PDB entry 6R9G | electron microscopy, 3.70 A resolution | chains C and D of the 7 polymer chains in the assembly

[Chain C]
Molecule: DNA-directed RNA polymerase subunit beta
From: Escherichia coli (strain K12)
Notes: EC 2.7.7.6
UniProtKB: P0A8V2 (RPOB_ECOLI); residues 1-1342 here = UniProt positions 1-1342
Chain sequence (1342 residues; row label = number of the first residue in the row):
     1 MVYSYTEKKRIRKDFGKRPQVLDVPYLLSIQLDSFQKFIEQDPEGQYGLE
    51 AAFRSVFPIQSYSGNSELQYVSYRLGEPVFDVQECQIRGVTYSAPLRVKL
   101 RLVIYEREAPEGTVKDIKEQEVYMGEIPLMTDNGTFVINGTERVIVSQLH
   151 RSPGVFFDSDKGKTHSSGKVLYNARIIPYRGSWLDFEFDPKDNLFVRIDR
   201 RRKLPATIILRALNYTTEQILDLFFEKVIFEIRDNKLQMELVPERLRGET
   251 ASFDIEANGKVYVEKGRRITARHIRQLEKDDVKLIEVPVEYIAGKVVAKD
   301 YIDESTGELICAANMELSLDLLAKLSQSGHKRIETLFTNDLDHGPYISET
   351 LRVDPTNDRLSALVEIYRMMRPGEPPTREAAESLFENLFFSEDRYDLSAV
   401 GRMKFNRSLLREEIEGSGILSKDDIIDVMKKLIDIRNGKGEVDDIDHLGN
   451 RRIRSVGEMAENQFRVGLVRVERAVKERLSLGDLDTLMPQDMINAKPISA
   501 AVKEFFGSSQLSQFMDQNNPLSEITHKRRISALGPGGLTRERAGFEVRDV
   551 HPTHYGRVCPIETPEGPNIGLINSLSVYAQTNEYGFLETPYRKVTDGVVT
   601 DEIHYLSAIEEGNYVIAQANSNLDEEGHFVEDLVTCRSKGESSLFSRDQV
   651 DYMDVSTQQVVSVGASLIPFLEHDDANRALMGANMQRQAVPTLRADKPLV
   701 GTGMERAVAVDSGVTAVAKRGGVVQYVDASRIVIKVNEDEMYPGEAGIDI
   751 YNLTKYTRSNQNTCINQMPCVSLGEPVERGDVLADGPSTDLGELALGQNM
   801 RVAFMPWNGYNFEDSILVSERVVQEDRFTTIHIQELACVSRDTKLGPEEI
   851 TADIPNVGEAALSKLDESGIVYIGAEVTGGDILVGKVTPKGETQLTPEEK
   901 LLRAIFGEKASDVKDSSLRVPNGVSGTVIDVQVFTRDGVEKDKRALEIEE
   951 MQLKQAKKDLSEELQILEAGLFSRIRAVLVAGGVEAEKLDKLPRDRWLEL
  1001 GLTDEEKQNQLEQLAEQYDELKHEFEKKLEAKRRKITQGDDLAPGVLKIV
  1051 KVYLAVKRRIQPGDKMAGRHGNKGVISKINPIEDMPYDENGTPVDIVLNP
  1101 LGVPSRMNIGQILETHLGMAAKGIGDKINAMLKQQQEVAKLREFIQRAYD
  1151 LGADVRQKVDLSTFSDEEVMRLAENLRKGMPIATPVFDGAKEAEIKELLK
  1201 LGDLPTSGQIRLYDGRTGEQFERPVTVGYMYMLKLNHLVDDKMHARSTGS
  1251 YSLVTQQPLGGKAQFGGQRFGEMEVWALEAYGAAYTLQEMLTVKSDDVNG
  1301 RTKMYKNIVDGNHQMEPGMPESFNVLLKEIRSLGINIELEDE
Unresolved in the structure: 1342
Curated features (UniProtKB/Swiss-Prot):
  - modified residue (N6-acetyllysine): Lys-1022, Lys-1200
  - mutagenesis: Ile-561 (I561S: Resistant to antibiotics salinamide A and B), Ile-569 (I569S: Resistant to antibiotics salinamide A and B), Ala-665 (A665E: Resistant to antibiotics salinamide A and B), Asp-675 (D675A/G: Resistant to antibiotics salinamide A and B), Asn-677 (N677H/K: Resistant to antibiotics salinamide A and B), Leu-680 (L680M: Resistant to antibiotics salinamide A and B), Glu-813 (E813K: Disrupts the enzyme's active center)

[Chain D]
Molecule: DNA-directed RNA polymerase subunit beta'
From: Escherichia coli (strain K12)
Notes: EC 2.7.7.6
UniProtKB: P0A8T7 (RPOC_ECOLI); numbering as in UniProt (aligned over 1-1407)
Chain sequence (1407 residues; row label = number of the first residue in the row):
     1 MKDLLKFLKAQTKTEEFDAIKIALASPDMIRSWSFGEVKKPETINYRTFK
    51 PERDGLFCARIFGPVKDYECLCGKYKRLKHRGVICEKCGVEVTQTKVRRE
   101 RMGHIELASPTAHIWFLKSLPSRIGLLLDMPLRDIERVLYFESYVVIEGG
   151 MTNLERQQILTEEQYLDALEEFGDEFDAKMGAEAIQALLKSMDLEQECEQ
   201 LREELNETNSETKRKKLTKRIKLLEAFVQSGNKPEWMILTVLPVLPPDLR
   251 PLVPLDGGRFATSDLNDLYRRVINRNNRLKRLLDLAAPDIIVRNEKRMLQ
   301 EAVDALLDNGRRGRAITGSNKRPLKSLADMIKGKQGRFRQNLLGKRVDYS
   351 GRSVITVGPYLRLHQCGLPKKMALELFKPFIYGKLELRGLATTIKAAKKM
   401 VEREEAVVWDILDEVIREHPVLLNRAPTLHRLGIQAFEPVLIEGKAIQLH
   451 PLVCAAYNADFDGDQMAVHVPLTLEAQLEARALMMSTNNILSPANGEPII
   501 VPSQDVVLGLYYMTRDCVNAKGEGMVLTGPKEAERLYRSGLASLHARVKV
   551 RITEYEKDANGELVAKTSLKDTTVGRAILWMIVPKGLPYSIVNQALGKKA
   601 ISKMLNTCYRILGLKPTVIFADQIMYTGFAYAARSGASVGIDDMVIPEKK
   651 HEIISEAEAEVAEIQEQFQSGLVTAGERYNKVIDIWAAANDRVSKAMMDN
   701 LQTETVINRDGQEEKQVSFNSIYMMADSGARGSAAQIRQLAGMRGLMAKP
   751 DGSIIETPITANFREGLNVLQYFISTHGARKGLADTALKTANSGYLTRRL
   801 VDVAQDLVVTEDDCGTHEGIMMTPVIEGGDVKEPLRDRVLGRVTAEDVLK
   851 PGTADILVPRNTLLHEQWCDLLEENSVDAVKVRSVVSCDTDFGVCAHCYG
   901 RDLARGHIINKGEAIGVIAAQSIGEPGTQLTMRTFHIGGAASRAAAESSI
   951 QVKNKGSIKLSNVKSVVNSSGKLVITSRNTELKLIDEFGRTKESYKVPYG
  1001 AVLAKGDGEQVAGGETVANWDPHTMPVITEVSGFVRFTDMIDGQTITRQT
  1051 DELTGLSSLVVLDSAERTAGGKDLRPALKIVDAQGNDVLIPGTDMPAQYF
  1101 LPGKAIVQLEDGVQISSGDTLARIPQESGGTKDITGGLPRVADLFEARRP
  1151 KEPAILAEISGIVSFGKETKGKRRLVITPVDGSDPYEEMIPKWRQLNVFE
  1201 GERVERGDVISDGPEAPHDILRLRGVHAVTRYIVNEVQDVYRLQGVKIND
  1251 KHIEVIVRQMLRKATIVNAGSSDFLEGEQVEYSRVKIANRELEANGKVGA
  1301 TYSRDLLGITKASLATESFISAASFQETTRVLTEAAVAGKRDELRGLKEN
  1351 VIVGRLIPAGTGYAYHQDRMRRRAAGEAPAAPQVTAEDASASLAELLNAG
  1401 LGGSDNE
Unresolved in the structure: 1-13, 1050-1057, 1068-1074, 1089-1096, 1127-1132, 1377-1407
Curated features (UniProtKB/Swiss-Prot):
  - binding site (Zn(2+)): Cys-70, Cys-72, Cys-85, Cys-88, Cys-814, Cys-888, Cys-895, Cys-898
  - binding site (Mg(2+)): Asp-460, Asp-462, Asp-464
  - modified residue: Lys-983 (N6-acetyllysine)
  - mutagenesis: Gln-504 (Q504P: Resistant to antibiotics salinamide A and B), Asn-690 (N690D: Resistant to antibiotics salinamide A and B), Met-697 (M697V: Resistant to antibiotics salinamide A and B), Ala-735 (A735T: Resistant to antibiotics salinamide A and B), Arg-738 (R738C/H/P/S: Resistant to antibiotics salinamide A and B), Ala-748 (A748E: Resistant to antibiotics salinamide A and B), Pro-758 (P758S/T: Resistant to antibiotics salinamide A and B), Phe-763 (F763C: Resistant to antibiotics salinamide A and B), Ser-775 (S775A: Resistant to antibiotics salinamide A and B), Ala-779 (A779T/V: Resistant to antibiotics salinamide A and B), Arg-780 (R780C: Resistant to antibiotics salinamide A and B), Gly-782 (G782A/C: Resistant to antibiotics salinamide A and B), 1 further mutagenesis entry in UniProt

[Interface between chain C and chain D]
Contacting residue pairs - 254 pairs, chain C then chain D:
  Asp-549(C) / Pro-750(D)
  Val-550(C) / Phe-773(D)  hydrophobic
  Val-550(C) / His-777(D)  hydrogen bond (backbone-side chain)
  Val-550(C) / Arg-780(D)
  His-551(C) / Phe-773(D)
  Pro-552(C) / Phe-773(D)  hydrophobic
  His-554(C) / Phe-773(D)
  Tyr-555(C) / Val-769(D)
  Tyr-555(C) / Leu-770(D)  hydrophobic
  Tyr-555(C) / Phe-773(D)
  Pro-560(C) / Thr-776(D)
  Pro-560(C) / Arg-780(D)  hydrogen bond (backbone-side chain)
  Ile-561(C) / Tyr-772(D)
  Thr-563(C) / Arg-780(D)
  Ile-569(C) / Arg-780(D)
  Ile-569(C) / Leu-783(D)  hydrophobic
  Gly-570(C) / Arg-780(D)
  Gln-618(C) / Leu-770(D)
  Arg-637(C) / Leu-770(D)
  Ser-642(C) / Leu-770(D)
  Leu-671(C) / Tyr-772(D)
  Glu-672(C) / Phe-763(D)
  Glu-672(C) / Leu-767(D)
  His-673(C) / Phe-763(D)
  His-673(C) / Arg-764(D)
  His-673(C) / Glu-765(D)  hydrogen bond (side chain-backbone)
  Asp-675(C) / Arg-744(D)  salt bridge
  Ala-676(C) / Tyr-772(D)
  Ala-676(C) / Thr-776(D)
  Ala-676(C) / Ala-779(D)  hydrophobic
  Asn-677(C) / Ala-779(D)
  Ala-679(C) / Tyr-772(D)
  Phe-804(C) / Ala-637(D)
  Phe-804(C) / Ser-638(D)
  Met-805(C) / Gly-636(D)
  Met-805(C) / Ala-637(D)
  Pro-806(C) / Ala-632(D)
  Pro-806(C) / Ala-633(D)
  Pro-806(C) / Ala-637(D)
  Trp-807(C) / Phe-629(D)
  Trp-807(C) / Ala-633(D)
  Asn-808(C) / Pro-359(D)
  Asn-808(C) / Phe-629(D)
  Asn-808(C) / Ala-630(D)  hydrogen bond (side chain-backbone)
  Asn-808(C) / Ala-633(D)
  Gly-809(C) / Val-357(D)
  Gly-809(C) / Pro-359(D)
  Tyr-810(C) / Val-357(D)
  Tyr-810(C) / Pro-359(D)
  Asn-811(C) / Asp-505(D)
  Phe-812(C) / Pro-451(D)
  Phe-812(C) / Cys-454(D)  hydrophobic
  Phe-812(C) / Asp-505(D)
  Glu-813(C) / Ser-503(D)  hydrogen bond
  Glu-813(C) / Arg-731(D)  salt bridge
  Ser-815(C) / Phe-461(D)
  Pro-1062(C) / Thr-356(D)
  Pro-1062(C) / Gly-444(D)
  Pro-1062(C) / Lys-445(D)
  Pro-1062(C) / Ala-446(D)
  Gly-1063(C) / Ala-446(D)
  Lys-1065(C) / Asp-462(D)  hydrogen bond (side chain-backbone)
  Lys-1065(C) / Gly-463(D)
  Lys-1073(C) / Asp-462(D)
  Val-1075(C) / Val-354(D)  hydrophobic
  Val-1075(C) / Ile-355(D)
  Val-1075(C) / Thr-356(D)
  Ile-1076(C) / Thr-356(D)
  Ser-1077(C) / Gln-448(D)  hydrogen bond (backbone-side chain)
  Lys-1078(C) / Tyr-360(D)
  Lys-1078(C) / Gln-448(D)
  Pro-1100(C) / Ala-637(D)
  Pro-1100(C) / Val-639(D)  hydrophobic
  Leu-1101(C) / Gln-504(D)
  Leu-1101(C) / Asp-505(D)
  Leu-1101(C) / Leu-508(D)  hydrophobic
  Leu-1101(C) / Met-725(D)  hydrophobic
  Leu-1101(C) / Arg-731(D)  hydrogen bond (backbone-side chain)
  Val-1103(C) / Val-639(D)  hydrophobic
  Pro-1104(C) / Met-725(D)  hydrophobic
  Pro-1104(C) / Gln-736(D)
  Pro-1104(C) / Leu-740(D)  hydrophobic
  Ser-1105(C) / Arg-731(D)
  Ser-1105(C) / Gln-736(D)
  Arg-1106(C) / Asp-460(D)  salt bridge
  Arg-1106(C) / Arg-731(D)
  Met-1107(C) / Gln-736(D)
  Met-1107(C) / Gln-739(D)
  Met-1107(C) / Leu-740(D)
  Met-1107(C) / Phe-763(D)  hydrophobic
  Ile-1109(C) / Leu-740(D)  hydrophobic
  Ile-1109(C) / Phe-763(D)
  Ile-1112(C) / Val-639(D)
  Leu-1113(C) / Ile-641(D)  hydrophobic
  Phe-1187(C) / Val-769(D)  hydrophobic
  Glu-1192(C) / Ile-641(D)
  Ser-1207(C) / Asp-642(D)
  Gln-1209(C) / Asp-642(D)  hydrogen bond
  Thr-1217(C) / Arg-634(D)
  Glu-1219(C) / Tyr-537(D)
  Glu-1219(C) / Arg-634(D)
  Glu-1222(C) / Tyr-512(D)
  Glu-1222(C) / Ser-635(D)
  Arg-1223(C) / Tyr-512(D)
  Arg-1223(C) / Ser-635(D)
  Arg-1223(C) / Gly-636(D)
  Arg-1223(C) / Ala-637(D)
  Arg-1223(C) / Phe-719(D)  hydrogen bond (side chain-backbone)
  Arg-1223(C) / Asn-720(D)
  Arg-1223(C) / Ser-721(D)
  Arg-1223(C) / Met-724(D)  hydrogen bond
  Pro-1224(C) / Ser-638(D)  hydrogen bond (backbone-side chain)
  Val-1225(C) / Gly-636(D)
  Val-1225(C) / Ser-638(D)
  Thr-1226(C) / Ser-638(D)
  Thr-1226(C) / Val-639(D)
  Val-1239(C) / Ser-353(D)
  Val-1239(C) / Val-354(D)  hydrophobic
  Val-1239(C) / Lys-445(D)
  Lys-1242(C) / Arg-352(D)
  Lys-1242(C) / Gln-465(D)
  Met-1243(C) / Lys-445(D)  hydrogen bond
  His-1244(C) / Ser-350(D)
  His-1244(C) / Gly-351(D)
  His-1244(C) / Arg-352(D)
  Ala-1245(C) / Ser-350(D)
  Ala-1245(C) / Gly-351(D)
  Ala-1245(C) / Glu-375(D)
  Ala-1245(C) / Leu-376(D)  hydrophobic
  Arg-1246(C) / Tyr-349(D)
  Arg-1246(C) / Glu-375(D)
  Ser-1247(C) / Tyr-349(D)  hydrogen bond
  Ser-1247(C) / Glu-375(D)  hydrogen bond (backbone-side chain)
  Thr-1248(C) / Tyr-349(D)  hydrogen bond
  Val-1254(C) / Arg-339(D)
  Thr-1255(C) / Arg-346(D)
  Gly-1267(C) / Arg-346(D)  hydrogen bond (backbone-backbone)
  Gln-1268(C) / Leu-343(D)
  Gln-1268(C) / Lys-345(D)
  Gln-1268(C) / Val-347(D)
  Arg-1269(C) / Leu-343(D)
  Arg-1269(C) / Gly-344(D)
  Arg-1269(C) / Val-347(D)
  Arg-1269(C) / Ala-426(D)
  Phe-1270(C) / Gly-344(D)
  Phe-1270(C) / Val-347(D)
  Phe-1270(C) / His-469(D)
  Gly-1271(C) / Asn-341(D)
  Glu-1272(C) / Arg-798(D)
  Met-1273(C) / Thr-428(D)
  Met-1273(C) / Thr-797(D)
  Glu-1274(C) / Asn-424(D)
  Glu-1274(C) / Arg-425(D)
  Glu-1274(C) / Ala-426(D)
  Glu-1274(C) / Thr-428(D)  hydrogen bond (backbone-side chain)
  Val-1275(C) / Asn-341(D)
  Trp-1276(C) / Thr-797(D)
  Trp-1276(C) / Arg-798(D)
  Trp-1276(C) / Val-801(D)
  Trp-1276(C) / Gln-921(D)
  Ala-1277(C) / Ile-434(D)  hydrophobic
  Ala-1277(C) / Gln-921(D)
  Leu-1278(C) / Met-484(D)  hydrophobic
  Glu-1279(C) / Ala-914(D)
  Glu-1279(C) / Val-917(D)
  Glu-1279(C) / Leu-1347(D)
  Glu-1279(C) / Val-1351(D)
  Ala-1280(C) / Arg-431(D)  hydrogen bond (backbone-side chain)
  Ala-1280(C) / Val-917(D)  hydrophobic
  Ala-1280(C) / Ile-918(D)  hydrophobic
  Ala-1280(C) / Gln-921(D)
  Tyr-1281(C) / Arg-431(D)  hydrogen bond (side chain-backbone)
  Tyr-1281(C) / Leu-432(D)
  Tyr-1281(C) / Ile-434(D)  hydrogen bond (side chain-backbone)
  Tyr-1281(C) / Leu-483(D)
  Tyr-1281(C) / Met-484(D)  hydrophobic
  Tyr-1281(C) / Asn-489(D)
  Gly-1282(C) / Glu-479(D)
  Gly-1282(C) / Ala-1359(D)
  Gly-1282(C) / Gly-1360(D)
  Gly-1282(C) / Thr-1361(D)
  Ala-1283(C) / Glu-479(D)
  Ala-1283(C) / Ile-1357(D)
  Ala-1284(C) / Leu-1356(D)
  Ala-1284(C) / Thr-1361(D)
  Ala-1284(C) / Gly-1362(D)
  Tyr-1285(C) / Glu-475(D)
  Tyr-1285(C) / Thr-1361(D)
  Thr-1286(C) / Ala-476(D)
  Thr-1286(C) / Glu-479(D)
  Leu-1287(C) / Asn-341(D)
  Leu-1287(C) / Ile-1357(D)  hydrophobic
  Gln-1288(C) / Arg-1355(D)
  Gln-1288(C) / Leu-1356(D)
  Met-1290(C) / Asn-341(D)
  Leu-1291(C) / Gln-340(D)
  Leu-1291(C) / Asn-341(D)
  Leu-1291(C) / Asn-1350(D)
  Leu-1291(C) / Val-1351(D)
  Leu-1291(C) / Gly-1354(D)
  Leu-1291(C) / Arg-1355(D)
  Lys-1294(C) / Arg-346(D)
  Lys-1294(C) / Asp-348(D)
  Lys-1294(C) / Val-470(D)
  Lys-1294(C) / Leu-472(D)
  Ser-1295(C) / Lys-345(D)  hydrogen bond (side chain-backbone)
  Ser-1295(C) / Arg-346(D)
  Asp-1296(C) / Arg-339(D)  salt bridge
  Asp-1296(C) / Lys-345(D)
  Arg-1301(C) / Arg-346(D)
  Met-1304(C) / Leu-472(D)  hydrophobic
  Met-1304(C) / Thr-473(D)
  Tyr-1305(C) / Tyr-382(D)
  Ile-1308(C) / Pro-379(D)
  Ile-1308(C) / Phe-380(D)
  Ile-1308(C) / Gly-383(D)
  Ile-1308(C) / Leu-472(D)
  Val-1309(C) / Tyr-382(D)  hydrophobic
  Val-1309(C) / Gly-383(D)
  Val-1309(C) / Glu-386(D)
  Met-1315(C) / Thr-473(D)
  Met-1315(C) / Glu-475(D)
  Met-1319(C) / Glu-16(D)
  Met-1319(C) / Phe-17(D)
  Met-1319(C) / Arg-1355(D)
  Ser-1322(C) / Gln-340(D)  hydrogen bond
  Phe-1323(C) / Phe-17(D)  hydrophobic
  Phe-1323(C) / Val-1353(D)  hydrophobic
  Val-1325(C) / Leu-249(D)  hydrophobic
  Lys-1328(C) / Arg-99(D)
  Lys-1328(C) / Met-102(D)
  Lys-1328(C) / Leu-249(D)
  Glu-1329(C) / Leu-249(D)
  Glu-1329(C) / Ile-331(D)
  Glu-1329(C) / Gln-335(D)
  Arg-1331(C) / Met-102(D)
  Arg-1331(C) / Pro-243(D)
  Ser-1332(C) / Pro-243(D)
  Ser-1332(C) / Leu-245(D)
  Gly-1334(C) / Ala-25(D)  hydrogen bond (backbone-backbone)
  Gly-1334(C) / Leu-239(D)
  Ile-1335(C) / Ile-22(D)
  Ile-1335(C) / Ala-23(D)
  Ile-1335(C) / Leu-24(D)  hydrophobic
  Asn-1336(C) / Ile-22(D)
  Asn-1336(C) / Ala-23(D)
  Asn-1336(C) / Ala-25(D)
  Ile-1337(C) / Ile-20(D)  hydrophobic
  Glu-1338(C) / Ile-20(D)
  Glu-1338(C) / Lys-21(D)
  Glu-1338(C) / Ala-23(D)
  Glu-1340(C) / Ile-20(D)
  Asp-1341(C) / Asp-18(D)
  Asp-1341(C) / Arg-1373(D)
Other interface residues (no listed pair), chain C (136 interface residues in all): Asn-573, Ala-619, Asn-620, Val-660, Asp-674, Asp-814, Asn-1099, Gly-1102, His-1116, Lys-1196, Arg-1216, Phe-1221, Asp-1240, Gln-1256, Leu-1327, Leu-1333, Leu-1339
Other interface residues (no listed pair), chain D (162 interface residues in all): Glu-15, Ala-19, Met-29, Arg-98, Glu-100, Trp-115, Leu-242, Pro-246, Leu-327, Met-372, Lys-378, Leu-422, His-430, Gln-435, Ile-442, Glu-443, Gly-640, Asp-643, Ile-737, Asp-751, Thr-757, Gly-766, Asn-768, Ser-775, Glu-913, Ala-1336, Lys-1348, Tyr-1365

[Summary]
Chain C and chain D form an interface of 136 and 162 residues respectively, with 24 hydrogen bonds and 4 salt
bridges. Among the polar pairs are Asp-675(C)/Arg-744(D), Glu-813(C)/Arg-731(D) and Arg-1106(C)/Asp-460(D).
Chain C is DNA-directed RNA polymerase subunit beta and chain D is DNA-directed RNA polymerase subunit beta',
both from Escherichia coli (strain K12); the structure, Structural basis of transcription inhibition by the
DNA mimic Ocr protein of bacteriophage T7, was determined by electron microscopy (same publication as 6R9B).
